Entry 3JB1 (electron microscopy, 3.10 A resolution); this record covers chains B and C of the 5 polymer chains in the assembly.

# Chain B (and C)
Molecule: Capsid protein VP1
Organism: Bombyx mori cypovirus 1
Notes: chain C of this document is another copy of the same molecule, construct and numbering; everything in this record applies to it too
Reference sequence: Q6TS43 (CAPSD_CPVBM); residues 1-1333 here = UniProt positions 1-1333
Sequence (1333 residues; row label = number of the first residue in the row):
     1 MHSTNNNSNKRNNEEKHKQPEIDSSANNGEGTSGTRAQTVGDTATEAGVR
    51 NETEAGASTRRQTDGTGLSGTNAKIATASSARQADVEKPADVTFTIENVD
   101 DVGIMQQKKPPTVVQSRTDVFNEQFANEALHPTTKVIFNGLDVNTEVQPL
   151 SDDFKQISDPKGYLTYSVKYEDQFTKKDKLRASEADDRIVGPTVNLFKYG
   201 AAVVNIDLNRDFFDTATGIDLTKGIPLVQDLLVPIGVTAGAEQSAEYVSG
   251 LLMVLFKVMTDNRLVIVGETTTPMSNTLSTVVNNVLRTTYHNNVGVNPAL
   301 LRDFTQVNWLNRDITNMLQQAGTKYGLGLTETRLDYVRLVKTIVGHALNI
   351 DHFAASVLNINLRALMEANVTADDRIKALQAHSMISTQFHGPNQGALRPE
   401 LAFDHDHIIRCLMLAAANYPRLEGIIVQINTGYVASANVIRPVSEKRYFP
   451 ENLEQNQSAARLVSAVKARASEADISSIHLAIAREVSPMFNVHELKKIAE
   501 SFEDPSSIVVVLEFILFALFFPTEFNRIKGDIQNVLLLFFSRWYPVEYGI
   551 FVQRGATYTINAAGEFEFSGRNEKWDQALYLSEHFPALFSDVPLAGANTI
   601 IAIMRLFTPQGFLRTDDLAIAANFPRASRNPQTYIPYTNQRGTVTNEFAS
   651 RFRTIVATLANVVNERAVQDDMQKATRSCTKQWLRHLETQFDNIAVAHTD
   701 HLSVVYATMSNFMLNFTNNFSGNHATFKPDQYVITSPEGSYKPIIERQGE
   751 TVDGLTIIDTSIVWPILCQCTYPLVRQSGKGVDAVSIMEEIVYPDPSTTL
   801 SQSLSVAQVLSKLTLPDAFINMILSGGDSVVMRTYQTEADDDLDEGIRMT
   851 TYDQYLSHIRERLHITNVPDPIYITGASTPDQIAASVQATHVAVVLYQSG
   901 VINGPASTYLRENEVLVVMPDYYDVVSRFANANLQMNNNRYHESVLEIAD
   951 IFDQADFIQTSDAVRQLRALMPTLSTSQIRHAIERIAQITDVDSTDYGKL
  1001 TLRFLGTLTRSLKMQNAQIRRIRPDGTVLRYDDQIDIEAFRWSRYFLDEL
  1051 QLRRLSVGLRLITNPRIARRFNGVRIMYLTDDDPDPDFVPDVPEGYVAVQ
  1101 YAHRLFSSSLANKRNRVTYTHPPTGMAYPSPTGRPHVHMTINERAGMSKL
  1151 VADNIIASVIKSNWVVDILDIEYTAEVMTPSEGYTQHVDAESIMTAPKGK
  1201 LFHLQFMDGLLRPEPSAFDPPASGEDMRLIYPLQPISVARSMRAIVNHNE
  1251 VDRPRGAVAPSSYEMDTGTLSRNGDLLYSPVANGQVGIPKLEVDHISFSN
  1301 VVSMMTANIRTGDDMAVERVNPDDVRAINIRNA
Unresolved in the structure: 1-134, 778-785 (chain C: 1-73, 777-786)

# Interface between chain B and chain C
Residue-residue contacts (125; chain B residue first):
  Asp230(B) with Ile787(C)
  Val233(B) with Ile787(C), hydrophobic
  Ile235(B) with Leu774(C), hydrophobic; Ile787(C), hydrophobic; Asp1324(C); Arg1326(C)
  Gly236(B) with Leu774(C); Ile791(C); Asp1323(C); Asp1324(C); Val1325(C), hydrogen bond (backbone-backbone)
  Val237(B) with Asp1323(C); Asp1324(C)
  Thr238(B) with Glu790(C); Asp1323(C)
  Ala239(B) with Glu790(C)
  Glu242(B) with Met788(C)
  Lys574(B) with Asp671(C)
  Asp576(B) with Asp671(C); Ala675(C), hydrogen bond (side chain-backbone)
  Ala578(B) with Lys674(C); Ser678(C)
  Leu579(B) with Lys674(C)
  Glu738(B) with Arg653(C), salt bridge
  Gly739(B) with Arg653(C); Glu688(C)
  Ser740(B) with Arg685(C); Glu688(C), hydrogen bond
  Tyr741(B) with Arg685(C), hydrogen bond (backbone-side chain)
  Pro743(B) with Arg685(C)
  Glu746(B) with Gln682(C); Arg685(C), salt bridge
  Arg747(B) with Asn456(C); Gln682(C)
  Gln748(B) with Gln682(C)
  Gly749(B) with Asn456(C)
  Glu750(B) with Asn452(C), hydrogen bond
  Gly827(B) with Thr643(C); Val644(C)
  Asp828(B) with Thr645(C)
  Ser829(B) with Thr645(C), hydrogen bond (backbone-side chain)
  Val831(B) with Arg641(C); Glu647(C)
  Gln854(B) with Glu647(C), hydrogen bond
  Ser857(B) with Ser650(C)
  His858(B) with Thr645(C)
  Glu943(B) with Arg641(C), salt bridge
  Val945(B) with Arg641(C); Gly642(C)
  Thr973(B) with Gln640(C); Gly642(C); Thr643(C); Arg1326(C), hydrogen bond (backbone-side chain)
  Leu974(B) with Gln640(C), hydrogen bond (backbone-side chain); Thr643(C), hydrogen bond (backbone-backbone); Val644(C); Arg1326(C), hydrogen bond (backbone-side chain)
  Ser975(B) with Val696(C); Arg1326(C)
  Thr976(B) with Asp692(C)
  Ser977(B) with Asn693(C); Val775(C)
  Gln978(B) with Arg1326(C), hydrogen bond
  Arg980(B) with Asn693(C); Arg776(C)
  Asp1025(B) with Asn664(C)
  Tyr1078(B) with Arg117(C); Phe121(C), hydrophobic; Glu123(C), hydrogen bond
  His1103(B) with Gln388(C)
  Ser1108(B) with Gly391(C), hydrogen bond (side chain-backbone); Pro392(C), hydrogen bond (side chain-backbone); Asn393(C), hydrogen bond (side chain-backbone)
  Arg1114(B) with Thr134(C)
  Ala1145(B) with Asp1323(C)
  Gly1146(B) with Gln388(C); His390(C), hydrogen bond (backbone-side chain); Val1320(C)
  Ser1148(B) with His390(C), hydrogen bond (backbone-side chain); Glu1318(C), hydrogen bond
  Lys1149(B) with Phe138(C); Gly140(C), hydrogen bond (side chain-backbone); Leu141(C); Glu1318(C), hydrogen bond (backbone-side chain)
  Leu1150(B) with Leu141(C), hydrophobic; Val143(C), hydrophobic
  Ala1152(B) with Phe138(C), hydrophobic
  Asp1153(B) with Val136(C); Ile137(C), hydrogen bond (side chain-backbone); Phe138(C), hydrogen bond (side chain-backbone)
  Ile1156(B) with Ile137(C), hydrophobic
  Ala1157(B) with Ile137(C), hydrophobic
  Ile1160(B) with Arg117(C)
  Tyr1184(B) with Val120(C), hydrophobic
  Gln1186(B) with Asp119(C)
  His1187(B) with Thr118(C); Asp119(C), salt bridge; Val120(C)
  Val1188(B) with Thr118(C); Asp119(C), hydrogen bond (backbone-backbone)
  Asp1189(B) with Arg117(C); Thr118(C)
  Ala1190(B) with Arg117(C), hydrogen bond (backbone-backbone)
  Glu1191(B) with Phe138(C); Asn139(C), hydrogen bond (side chain-backbone)
  Lys1198(B) with Asp1323(C), hydrogen bond (backbone-side chain)
  Ser1223(B) with Gln124(C), hydrogen bond (backbone-side chain)
  Gly1224(B) with Asn122(C); Glu123(C); Gln124(C)
  Glu1225(B) with Phe121(C); Asn122(C), hydrogen bond (backbone-side chain); Glu123(C), hydrogen bond (backbone-backbone)
  Asp1226(B) with Phe121(C); Asn122(C), hydrogen bond
  Met1227(B) with Val120(C); Phe121(C), hydrogen bond (backbone-backbone); Glu123(C)
  Arg1228(B) with Asp119(C); Val120(C)
  Leu1229(B) with Arg117(C); Thr118(C); Asp119(C), hydrogen bond (backbone-backbone); Phe121(C), hydrophobic
  Ile1230(B) with Asp119(C)
Also at the interface, not in a pair above, chain B (82 interface residues in all): Glu573, Pro972, Ile979, His981, Ser1011, Lys1013, Asp1081, Ser1109, Met1147, Lys1161, Met1194, Thr1195, Pro1197
Also at the interface, not in a pair above, chain C (68 interface residues in all): Ser116, Lys135, Asn144, Glu451, Leu453, Ser458, Thr654, Val668, Gln669, Thr689, Pro773, Tyr793

# Overview
82 residues of chain B and 68 residues of chain C are in contact, with 33 hydrogen bonds and 4 salt bridges.
Polar pairs include Glu738(B)-Arg653(C), Glu746(B)-Arg685(C) and Glu943(B)-Arg641(C).
Chain B and chain C are both Capsid protein VP1 (Bombyx mori cypovirus 1); the structure, Atomic model of
cytoplasmic polyhedrosis virus with SAM, was determined by electron microscopy (same publication as 3JAY,
3JAZ, 3JB0, 3JB2 and 3JB3).
